Entry 7PAU (electron microscopy, 8.30 A resolution (very low resolution: no residue pairs are listed; an interface is given only as per-side residue counts)); this record covers chains r and 3 of the 32 polymer chains in the assembly.

[Chain r]
Molecule: 50S ribosomal protein L22
From: Mycoplasma pneumoniae M129
UniProt: P75575 (RL22_MYCPN); numbering as in UniProt (aligned over 1-159)
Chain sequence (159 residues; numbered 1 to 159; the number before each row is that of its first residue):
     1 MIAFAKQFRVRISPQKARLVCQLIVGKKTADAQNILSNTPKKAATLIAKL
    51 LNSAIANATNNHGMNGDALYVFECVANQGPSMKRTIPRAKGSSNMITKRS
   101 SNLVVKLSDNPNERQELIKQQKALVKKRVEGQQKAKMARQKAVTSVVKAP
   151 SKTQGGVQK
Not modelled in the structure: 140-159
Cystine bridges: Cys21-Cys74

[Chain 3]
Molecule: 23S ribosomal RNA
From: Mycoplasma pneumoniae M129
Sequence (2907 nucleotides; numbered 1 to 2907; the number before each row is that of its first residue):
     1 UACAAUAAGUUACUAAGGGCUUAUGGUGGAUGCCUUGGCACUAAUAGGCG
    51 AUGAAGGACGUGUUAACCUGCGAUAAGCUUCGGGUAGGUGGUAAGAACCU
   101 CAGAUCCGGAGAUUUCCGAAUGGAGCAAUCCGGUAGUUGGAAACAGCUAU
   151 CAUUAAUUGAUGAAUAAAUAGUCAAUUAAAGCAAUACGUGGUGAAGUGAA
   201 ACAUCUCAGUAGCCACAGGAAAAGAAAACGAAUGUGAUUCCGUGUGUAGU
   251 GGCGAGCGAAAGCGGAACAGGCCAAACUUAUCAUUAGAUAGGGGUUGUAG
   301 GGCUUGCAAUGUGGACUUGAAAACGAUAGAAGAAGCUGUUGGAAAGCAGC
   351 GCGCAAAAGGGUGAUAGCCCCGUAUUUGAAAUUGUUUUCAUACCUAGCGA
   401 GAUCCCUGAGUAGCUCGGAAAACGUUAUUUUGAGUGAAUCUGCCCAGACC
   451 AUUGGGUAAGCCUAAAUACUAAUUAGUGACCGAUAGCGAAACAGUACCGU
   501 GAGGGAAAGGUGAAAAGAACCCAGAGAUGGGAGUGAAAUAGAUUCUGAAA
   551 CCAUAUGCCUACAACGUGUCAGAGCACAUUAAUGUGUGAUGGCGUGCGUU
   601 UUGAAGUAUGAGCCGGCGAGUUAUGAUAGCAAGCGUUAGUUAACCAGGAG
   651 AUGGGGAGCUGUAGCGAAAGCGAGUUUUAAAAGAGCGUUUGUUUGUUAUU
   701 AUAGACCCGAAACGGGUUGAGCUAGUCAUGAGCAGGUUGAAGGUUGAGUA
   751 ACAUCAACUGGAGGACCGAACCGACUCUCGUUGAAACGAUAGCGGAUGAC
   801 UUGUGAUUAGGGGUGAAAUUCCAAUCGAAAUCCGUGAUAGCUGGUUCUCG
   851 UCGAAAUAGCUUUAAGGCUAGCGUGAGAUCACAAAUAAGUGGAGGUAAAG
   901 CUACUGAAUGUAUGAUGGCGCCACCUAGGCGUACUGAAUACAAUUAAACU
   951 CUGAAUGCCAUUUAUUUUAUUCUCGCAGUCAGACAGUGGGGGAUAAGCUU
  1001 CAUUGUCAAGAGGGGAAGAGCCCAGAUCAUUAAAUAAGGUCCCCAAAAUA
  1051 UACUAAGUGGAAAAGGAUGUGAAAGUGCUAAAACAGCAAGGAUGUUGGCU
  1101 UAGAAGCAGCCAUCGUUUAAAGAGUGCGUAACAGCUCACUUGUCGAGUGU
  1151 UUUUGCGCCGAAGAUGUAACGGGGCUAAGUAUAUUACCGAAUUUAUGGAU
  1201 AAGAUUUAUAUCUUGUGGUAGACGAGCGUUGUAUUGGAGUUGAAGUCAAA
  1251 GCGUGAGCAUUGGUGGAUCCAAUACAAGUGAGAAUGCCGGCAUGAGUAAC
  1301 GCUUGGGAGUGAGAAUCUCCCAAACCGAUUGACUAAGGUUUCCUGGACCA
  1351 GGGUCGUCCUUCCAGGGUUAGUCUGGACCUAAGCUGAGGCUGAAAAGCGU
  1401 AGGCGAUGGACAACAGGUUAAUAUUCCUGUACUUACAGUUAGACUGAUGG
  1451 AGUGACAAAGAAGGUUUUCCACCCCCAUAAUUGGAUUUGGGGAUAAAUCA
  1501 UAAGGUGGUACAAUAGGCAAAUCCGUUGUGCAUAACAUUGAGUGAUGAUG
  1551 UCGAGUGAAUGAGUGAUCAAGUAGCGAAGGUGGUAUUAAUCAUGCUUUCA
  1601 AGAAAAGCUUCUAGGGUUAAUCUAGCUGUAACCAGUACCGAGAACGAACA
  1651 CACGUAGUCAAGGAGAGGAUCCUAAGGUUAGCGAGUGAACUAUAGCCAAG
  1701 GAACUCUGCAAAUUAACCCCGUAAGUUAGCGAGAAGGGGUGCUUAUGUAA
  1751 AAGUAAGCCGCAGUGAAGAACGAGGGGGGACUGUUUAACUAAAACACAAC
  1801 UCUAUGCCAAACCGUAAGGUGAUGUAUAUGGGGUGACACCUGCCCAGUGC
  1851 UGGAAGGUUAAAGAAGGAGGUUAGCGCAAGCGAAGCUUUUAACUGAAGCC
  1901 CCAGUGAACGGCGGCCGUAACUAUAACGGUCCUAAGGUAGCGAAAUUCCU
  1951 AGUCGGGUAAAUUCCGUCCCGCUUGAAUGGUGUAACCAUCUCUUGACUGU
  2001 CUCGGCUAUAGACUCGGUGAAAUCCAGGUACGGGUGAAGACACCCGUUAG
  2051 GCGCAACGGGACGGAAAGACCCCGUGAAGCUUUACUGUAGCUUAAUAUUG
  2101 AUCAGGACAUUAUCAUGUAGAGAAUAGGUAGGAGCAAUCGAUGCAAGUUC
  2151 GCUAGGACUUGUUGAUGCGAAAGGUGGAAUACUACCCUUGGUUGUGUGCU
  2201 GUUCUAAUUGGUAACUGUUAUCCAGUUUCAAGACAGUGUUAGGUGGGCAG
  2251 UUUGACUGGGGCGGUCGCCUCCUAAAAGGUAACGGAGGCGUACAAAGGUA
  2301 CCUUCAGUACGGUUGGAAAUCGUAUGUAGAGUGUAAUGGUGUAAGGGUGC
  2351 UUGACUGUGAGACAUACAGGUCGAACAGGUGAGAAAUCAGGUCAUAGUGA
  2401 UCCGGUGGUCCAGUAUGGAAUGGCCAUCGCUCAACGGAUAAAAGCUACUC
  2451 CGGGGAUAACAGGCUGAUACUGCCCAAGAGUUCAUAUCGACGGCAGUGUU
  2501 UGGCACCUCGAUGUCGACUCAUCUCAUCCUCGAGCUGAAGCAGGUUCGAA
  2551 GGGUUCGGCUGUUCGCCGAUUAAAGAGAUACGUGAGUUGGGUUCAAACCG
  2601 UCGUGAGACAGGUUGGUCCCUAUCUAUUGUGCCCGUAGGAAGAUUGAAGA
  2651 GUGUUGCUUCUAGUACGAGAGGACCGAAGCGAGGACACCUCUUAUGCUCC
  2701 AGUUGUAGCGCCAGCUGCACCGCUGGGUAGUAACGUGUCUAUUAGAUAAA
  2751 CGCUGAAAGCAUCUAAGUGUGAAACUAUCUCAAAGAUUAAUCUUCCCAUU
  2801 UCGCAAGAAAGUAAGAGCCGUCAAAGACGAUGACGUUGAUAGGUUACAGG
  2851 UGUAAGCAUAGUGAUAUGUUGAGCUGAGUAAUACUAAUUGCUCGAGGACU
  2901 UAUUGGA
Not modelled in the structure: 1-7, 923-927, 1560-1569, 2901-2907

[Interface between chain r and chain 3]
At this resolution (8 A) residue pairs are not listed: 59 residues of chain r and 60 of chain 3 lie at the interface.

[In short]
Chain r and chain 3 form an interface of 59 and 60 residues respectively.
Here chain r is 50S ribosomal protein L22 and chain 3 is 23S ribosomal RNA, both from Mycoplasma pneumoniae
M129. Entry 7PAU (free 50S in complex with ribosome recycling factor in untreated Mycoplasma pneumoniae cells)
was determined by electron microscopy together with 7OOC, 7OOD, 7P6Z, 7PAH, 7PAI, 7PAJ and 23 further entries
from the same study.
